Entry 8OV3 (X-ray diffraction, 1.82 A resolution); this record covers chains A and B.

Chain A:
Name: 2'-O-methyltransferase nsp16
Source organism: Severe acute respiratory syndrome coronavirus 2
Notes: EC 2.1.1.57
UniProt: P0DTD1 (R1AB_SARS2); numbering as in UniProt (aligned over 6799-7096)
Sequence (304 residues; row label = number of the first residue in the row):
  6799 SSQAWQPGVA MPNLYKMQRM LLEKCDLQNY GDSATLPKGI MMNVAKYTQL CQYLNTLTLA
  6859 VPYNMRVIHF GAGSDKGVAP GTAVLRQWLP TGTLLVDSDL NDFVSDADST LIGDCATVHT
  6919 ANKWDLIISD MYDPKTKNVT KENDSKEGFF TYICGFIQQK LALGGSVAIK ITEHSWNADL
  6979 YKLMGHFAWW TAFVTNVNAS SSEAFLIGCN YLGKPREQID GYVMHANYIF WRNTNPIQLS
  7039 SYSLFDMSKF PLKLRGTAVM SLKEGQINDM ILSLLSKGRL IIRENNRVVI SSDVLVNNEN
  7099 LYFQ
Not modelled in the structure: 7099-7102
Differences from the reference sequence: expression tag (7097-7102)
Residues lining bound ligands: 5-iodotubercidin (5ID; (2R,3R,4S,5R)-2-(4-amino-5-iodo-7H-pyrrolo[2,3-d]pyrimidin-7-yl)-5-(hydroxymethyl)tetrahydrofuran-3,4-diol): Gly6869, Gly6871, Ser6872, Asp6897, Leu6898, Asn6899, Gly6911, Asp6912, Cys6913, Asp6928, Met6929, Tyr6930, Asp6931, Phe6947
UniProt features mapped onto this chain:
  - active site: Lys6844, Asp6928, Lys6968, Glu7001
  - mutagenesis: Asp6928 (D6928A: Complete loss of virus replication in human respiratory cells), Lys6968 (K6968A: Complete loss of virus replication in human respiratory cells)

Chain B:
Name: Non-structural protein 10
Source organism: Severe acute respiratory syndrome coronavirus 2
UniProt: P0DTD1 (R1AB_SARS2); residue numbers follow UniProt; this construct covers 4254-4392
Sequence (140 residues; each row starts with the number of its first residue):
  4253 GAGNATEVPA NSTVLSFCAF AVDAAKAYKD YLASGGQPIT NCVKMLCTHT GTGQAITVTP
  4313 EANMDQESFG GASCCLYCRC HIDHPNPKGF CDLKGKYVQI PTTCANDPVG FTLKNTVCTV
  4373 CGMWKGYGCS CDQLREPMLQ
Not modelled in the structure: 4253-4270, 4386-4392
Differences from the reference sequence: expression tag (4253)
Metal / ion sites: Zn2+ site 1: Cys4327, Cys4330, His4336, Cys4343; Zn2+ site 2: Cys4370, Cys4373, Cys4381, Cys4383
UniProt features mapped onto this chain:
  - binding site (Zn(2+)): Cys4327, Cys4330, His4336, Cys4343, Cys4370, Cys4373, Cys4381, Cys4383
  - site: Gln4392 (Cleavage)

Interface between chain A and chain B:
Contacting residue pairs (42):
  Lys6836(A) - Lys4296(B)  hydrogen bond (backbone-side chain)
  Gly6837(A) - Lys4296(B)
  Ile6838(A) - Lys4296(B)
  Ile6838(A) - Met4297(B)
  Ile6838(A) - Leu4298(B)  hydrophobic
  Met6839(A) - Asn4293(B)
  Met6839(A) - Cys4294(B)
  Met6839(A) - Val4295(B)  hydrophobic
  Val6842(A) - Val4295(B)  hydrophobic
  Val6842(A) - Lys4296(B)
  Thr6846(A) - Leu4298(B)
  Lys6874(A) - Asn4293(B)
  Val6876(A) - Asn4293(B)
  Val6876(A) - Val4295(B)  hydrophobic
  Val6876(A) - Ser4325(B)
  Val6876(A) - Arg4331(B)
  Pro6878(A) - Val4295(B)  hydrophobic
  Ala6881(A) - Met4297(B)
  Ala6881(A) - Tyr4349(B)  hydrogen bond (backbone-side chain)
  Val6882(A) - Met4297(B)
  Arg6884(A) - Gly4347(B)  hydrogen bond (side chain-backbone)
  Arg6884(A) - Tyr4349(B)
  Gln6885(A) - Met4297(B)
  Gln6885(A) - Leu4298(B)  hydrogen bond (side chain-backbone)
  Gln6885(A) - Pro4312(B)
  Gln6885(A) - Tyr4349(B)  hydrogen bond (backbone-side chain)
  Asp6900(A) - His4333(B)  salt bridge
  Val6902(A) - Cys4330(B)
  Val6902(A) - His4333(B)
  Ser6903(A) - Ala4324(B)
  Ser6903(A) - Lys4346(B)  hydrogen bond (backbone-side chain)
  Asp6904(A) - Gly4322(B)
  Asp6904(A) - Gly4323(B)  hydrogen bond (side chain-backbone)
  Asp6904(A) - Ala4324(B)  hydrogen bond (side chain-backbone)
  Asp6904(A) - Lys4346(B)
  Asp6904(A) - Gly4347(B)  hydrogen bond (side chain-backbone)
  Asp6904(A) - Lys4348(B)
  Ala6905(A) - Lys4346(B)
  Leu7042(A) - Leu4298(B)  hydrophobic
  Met7045(A) - Leu4298(B)
  Met7045(A) - Thr4300(B)
  Ser7046(A) - Thr4300(B)
Also at the interface, not in a pair above, chain A (24 interface residues in all): Pro6835, Ala6843, Thr6889
Also at the interface, not in a pair above, chain B (23 interface residues in all): Cys4299, Val4310, Thr4311, Leu4345

Summary:
24 residues of chain A face 23 of chain B across their interface, with 9 hydrogen bonds and 1 salt bridge.
Among the polar pairs are Asp6900(A)-His4333(B), Lys6836(A)-Lys4296(B) and Ala6881(A)-Tyr4349(B). Chain A
binds 5-iodotubercidin.
Here chain A is 2'-O-methyltransferase nsp16 and chain B is Non-structural protein 10, both from Severe acute
respiratory syndrome coronavirus 2. Entry 8OV3 (SARS-CoV-2 nsp10-16 methyltransferase in complex with
5-Iodotubercidin) was determined by X-ray diffraction (same publication as 8BSD, 8BZV, 8C5M, 8OSX, 8OT0, 8OTO
and 8 further entries).
